Entry 8YA2 (electron microscopy, 3.84 A resolution); this record covers chains Y and B of the 6 polymer chains in the assembly.

[Chain Y]
Molecule: Protein translocase subunit SecY
From: Geobacillus thermodenitrificans NG80-2
Reference sequence: A4IJK8 (A4IJK8_GEOTN); numbering as in UniProt (aligned over 1-430)
Amino-acid sequence (430 residues; row label = number of the first residue in the row):
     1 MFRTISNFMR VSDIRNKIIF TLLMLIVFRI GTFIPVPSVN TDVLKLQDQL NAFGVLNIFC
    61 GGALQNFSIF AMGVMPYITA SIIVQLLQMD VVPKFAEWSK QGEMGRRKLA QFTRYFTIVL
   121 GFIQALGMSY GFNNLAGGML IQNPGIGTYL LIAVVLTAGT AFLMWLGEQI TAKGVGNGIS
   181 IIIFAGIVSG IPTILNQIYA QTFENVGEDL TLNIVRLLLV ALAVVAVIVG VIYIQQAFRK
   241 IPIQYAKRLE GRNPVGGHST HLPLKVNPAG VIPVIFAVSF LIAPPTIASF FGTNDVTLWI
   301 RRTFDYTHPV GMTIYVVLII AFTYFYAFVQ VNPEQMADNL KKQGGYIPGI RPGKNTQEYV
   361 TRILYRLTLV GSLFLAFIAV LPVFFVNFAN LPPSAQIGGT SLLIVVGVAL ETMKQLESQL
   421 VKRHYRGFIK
Not modelled in the structure: 1, 51-58, 203-211
Sequence notes: engineered mutation Cys60 (Gly in A4IJK8), Thr202 (Gln in A4IJK8), Thr211 (Phe in A4IJK8), Asn213 (Arg in A4IJK8)

[Chain B]
Molecule: Cell division protein FtsQ, Lactose permease
From: Escherichia coli K-12
Reference sequence: chimeric construct of P06136, P02920: residues 1-25 from P06136 (FTSQ_ECOLI) positions 23-47 (UniProt number = residue number + 22); residues 35-54 from P02920 positions 315-334 (UniProt number = residue number + 280)
Amino-acid sequence (83 residues; each row starts with the number of its first residue):
     1 MAKKTILFLL TVLTTVLVSG WVVLGAQYED GSSGVVILKT LHMFCVPFLL VGAFSNADTS
    61 ISGDGDSPHS YHSGDGDKLP EGV
Not modelled in the structure: 1, 25-35, 59-62, 69-83
Sequence notes: engineered mutation Met1 (Thr23 in P06136), Ala2 (Arg24 in P06136), Lys3 (Leu25 in P06136), Lys4 (Ala26 in P06136), Thr5 (Gly27 in P06136), Cys45 (Glu325 in P02920), Ala53 (Cys333 in P02920); linker (26-34, 55-83)
UniProt features mapped onto this chain:
  - site: His42 (Proton translocation)

[How chain Y and chain B interact]
Contacting residue pairs - 55 pairs, chain Y then chain B:
  Asp48(Y) with Leu38(B)
  Phe59(Y) with Val46(B)
  Cys60(Y) with Cys45(B), disulfide; Val46(B)
  Met75(Y) with Leu49(B), hydrophobic
  Ile78(Y) with Leu49(B), hydrophobic; Val51(B)
  Ile83(Y) with Thr14(B)
  Gln85(Y) with Phe54(B)
  Leu86(Y) with Leu7(B), hydrophobic; Thr11(B)
  Leu87(Y) with Thr11(B)
  Met89(Y) with Leu7(B)
  Asp90(Y) with Lys4(B)
  Val91(Y) with Lys4(B); Leu7(B), hydrophobic
  Arg106(Y) with Ser55(B), hydrogen bond (side chain-backbone)
  Leu120(Y) with Val18(B), hydrophobic
  Gln124(Y) with Leu17(B); Val18(B)
  Gly127(Y) with Trp21(B)
  Met128(Y) with Trp21(B)
  Tyr130(Y) with Val22(B)
  Gly131(Y) with Trp21(B)
  Phe132(Y) with Trp21(B), hydrophobic
  Asn134(Y) with Val23(B); Leu24(B)
  Ser180(Y) with Leu50(B)
  Ile183(Y) with Phe48(B); Leu49(B)
  Val271(Y) with Leu49(B); Leu50(B)
  Ile272(Y) with Leu49(B), hydrophobic
  Ile275(Y) with Pro47(B), hydrophobic; Leu49(B), hydrophobic
  Phe276(Y) with Leu10(B), hydrophobic; Thr14(B)
  Phe280(Y) with Leu13(B), hydrophobic
  Ala283(Y) with Val16(B), hydrophobic
  Thr286(Y) with Gly20(B); Val22(B)
  Ser289(Y) with Val23(B); Leu24(B), hydrogen bond (side chain-backbone)
  Asp305(Y) with Lys39(B), salt bridge
  Tyr306(Y) with Met43(B)
  Thr307(Y) with Lys39(B)
  Phe322(Y) with Leu10(B), hydrophobic
  Phe325(Y) with Leu7(B), hydrophobic; Leu10(B), hydrophobic
  Tyr326(Y) with Phe54(B)
  Gln330(Y) with Phe54(B)
  Ser394(Y) with His42(B)
  Thr400(Y) with Pro47(B), hydrogen bond (side chain-backbone)
  Ile404(Y) with Phe48(B); Leu50(B), hydrophobic
Also at the interface, not in a pair above, chain Y (52 interface residues in all): Thr79, Ser81, Ile123, Leu135, Asn177, Ile187, Ser279, Ile282, Pro393, Gln396, Val408
Also at the interface, not in a pair above, chain B (33 interface residues in all): Thr15, Ser19, Leu41, Phe44, Asn56, Ala57
Cross-chain cystine bridges: Cys60(Y)-Cys45(B)

[In short]
Chain Y and chain B form an interface of 52 and 33 residues respectively; the contacts include 1 disulfide
bond, 3 hydrogen bonds and 1 salt bridge. Polar pairs include Asp305(Y)-Lys39(B), Arg106(Y)-Ser55(B) and
Ser289(Y)-Leu24(B).
Here chain Y is Protein translocase subunit SecY (Geobacillus thermodenitrificans NG80-2) and chain B is Cell
division protein FtsQ, Lactose permease (Escherichia coli K-12). Entry 8YA2 (Structure of the SecA-SecY
complex with the substrate FtsQ-LacY(+20C)) was determined by electron microscopy together with 8Y9Y, 8Y9Z,
8YA0, 8YA3 and 8YAS from the same study.
